PDB entry 9LSW | X-ray diffraction, 3.16 A resolution | chain A

[Chain A]
Name: Red fluorescent protein, grafted calcium-binding sequence
UniProt: A0A4V4ND72 (A0A4V4ND72_9PEZI); the construct has insertions or renumbered stretches relative to UniProt, so the offset changes along the chain: 2-66 = UniProt 2-66; 69-152 = UniProt 69-152; 163-231 = UniProt 157-225
Sequence (278 residues; numbered -36 to 243; 2 numbers in that range are skipped by the numbering (no residue carries them; nothing is unmodelled there); the number before each row is that of its first residue; numbers below 1 keep their minus sign (Met-36 is residue -36)):
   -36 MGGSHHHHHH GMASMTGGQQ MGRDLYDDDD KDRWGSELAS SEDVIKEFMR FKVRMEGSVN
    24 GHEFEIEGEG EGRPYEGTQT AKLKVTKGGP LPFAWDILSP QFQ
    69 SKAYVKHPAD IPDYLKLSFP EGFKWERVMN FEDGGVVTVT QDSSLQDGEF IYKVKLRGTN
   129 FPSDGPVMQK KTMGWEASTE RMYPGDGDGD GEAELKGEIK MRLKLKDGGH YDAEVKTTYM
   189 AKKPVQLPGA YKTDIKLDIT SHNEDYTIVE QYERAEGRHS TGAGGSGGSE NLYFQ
Disordered / not traced: -36 to 6, 153-159, 229-243
Construct notes: initiating methionine (-36); expression tag (-35 to 1, 232-243); chromophore (66, 66, 66)
Modified / non-standard residues: Gln66 (chromophore; CRQ)
Covalently attached groups: covalent link Gln66-Ser69

[In short]
Chain A is Red fluorescent protein, grafted calcium-binding sequence; the structure, Crystal structure of the
calcium-free mRFP1 with a grafted calcium-binding sequence, was determined by X-ray diffraction (same
publication as 9LSA, 9LSC and 9LSF).
